2XZL - chains A and B; structure by X-ray diffraction, 2.40 A resolution.

[Chain A]
Molecule: ATP-dependent helicase NAM7
Organism: Saccharomyces cerevisiae
Notes: EC 3.6.4.13; fragment: ch domain and helicase domain, residues 54-850
UniProtKB: P30771 (NAM7_YEAST); numbering as in UniProt (aligned over 54-850)
Amino-acid sequence (802 residues; each row starts with the number of its first residue):
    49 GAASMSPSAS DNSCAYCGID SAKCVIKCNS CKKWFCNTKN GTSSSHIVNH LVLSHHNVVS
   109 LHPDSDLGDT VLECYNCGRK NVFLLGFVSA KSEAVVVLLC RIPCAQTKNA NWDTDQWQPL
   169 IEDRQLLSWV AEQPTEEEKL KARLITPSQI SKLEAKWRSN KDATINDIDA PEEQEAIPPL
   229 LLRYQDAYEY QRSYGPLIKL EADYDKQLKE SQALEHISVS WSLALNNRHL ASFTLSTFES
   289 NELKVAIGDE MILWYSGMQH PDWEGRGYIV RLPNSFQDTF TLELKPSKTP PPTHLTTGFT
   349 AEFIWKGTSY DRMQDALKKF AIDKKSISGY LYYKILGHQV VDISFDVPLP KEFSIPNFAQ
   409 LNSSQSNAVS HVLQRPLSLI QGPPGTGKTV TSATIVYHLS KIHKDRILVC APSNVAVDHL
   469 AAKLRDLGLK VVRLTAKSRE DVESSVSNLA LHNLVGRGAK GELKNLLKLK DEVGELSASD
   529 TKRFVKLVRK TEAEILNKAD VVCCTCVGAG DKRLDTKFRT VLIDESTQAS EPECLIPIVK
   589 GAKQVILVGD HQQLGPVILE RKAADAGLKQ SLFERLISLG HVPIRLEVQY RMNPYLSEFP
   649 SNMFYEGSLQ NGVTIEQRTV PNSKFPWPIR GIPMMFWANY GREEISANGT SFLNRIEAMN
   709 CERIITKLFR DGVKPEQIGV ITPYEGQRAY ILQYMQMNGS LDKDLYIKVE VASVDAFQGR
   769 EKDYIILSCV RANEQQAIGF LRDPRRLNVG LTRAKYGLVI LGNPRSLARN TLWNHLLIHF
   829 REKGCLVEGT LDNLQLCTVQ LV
Disordered / not traced: 49-59, 138-143, 157-159, 213-224, 261-262, 283-291, 323-325
Construct notes: expression tag (49-53)
Ion coordination: Zn2+ site 1: Cys62, Cys65, Cys84, His94; Zn2+ site 2: Cys76, Cys79, His98, His104; Zn2+ site 3: Cys122, Cys125, Cys148, Cys152; Mg2+: Thr437 (together with ADP)
Residues lining bound ligands: ADP (adenosine-5'-diphosphate): Gln408, Leu409, Asn410, Gln413, Pro431, Pro432, Gly433, Thr434, Gly435, Lys436, Thr437, Val438, Tyr638, Arg639, Glu769
Curated features (UniProtKB/Swiss-Prot):
  - region: Cys62 to His94 (C3H), Cys76 to His104 (CC/SHH/C), Cys122 to Cys152 (C4)
  - binding site (Zn(2+)): Cys62, Cys65, Cys76, Cys79, Cys84, His94, His98, His104, Cys122, Cys125, Cys148, Cys152
  - binding site (ATP): Gln413, Gly433 to Thr437, Gln601, Tyr638, Glu769
  - modified residue: Ser56 (Phosphoserine)
  - mutagenesis: Ala484 (A484H: Decreases binding to substrate), Lys485 (K485P: Decreases binding to substrate), Arg487 (R487S: Decreases binding to substrate)
From the paper describing this entry:
  - binding site for the 9-nt RNA strand (chain B): Asp297, Tyr316, Lys354, Arg537
  - contacts within the chain: Val96-Ile693, Phe131-Ile693, Ile169-Ile693

[Chain B]
Molecule: 9-nt RNA strand
Sequence (9 nucleotides; row label = number of the first residue in the row):
     1 UUUUUUUUU

[How chain A and chain B interact]
Contacting residue pairs - 49 pairs, chain A then chain B:
  Leu256(A) with U1(B), base contact
  Gly296(A) with U7(B), sugar contact
  Asp297(A) with U7(B), base contact
  Glu298(A) with U7(B), hydrogen bond to the base
  Tyr316(A) with U8(B), stacking on the base
  Lys354(A) with U6(B), base contact; U7(B), base contact
  Thr356(A) with U6(B), hydrogen bond to the base
  Ser357(A) with U5(B), hydrogen bond to the base; U6(B), base contact
  Arg360(A) with U7(B), salt bridge to the phosphate
  Pro460(A) with U4(B), sugar contact; U5(B), sugar contact
  Ser461(A) with U4(B), phosphate contact; U5(B), phosphate contact
  Asn462(A) with U5(B), hydrogen bond to the phosphate; U6(B), hydrogen bond to the phosphate
  Ala484(A) with U6(B), phosphate contact; U7(B), phosphate contact
  Lys485(A) with U7(B), hydrogen bond to the phosphate; U8(B), phosphate contact
  Ser486(A) with U6(B), hydrogen bond to the sugar; U7(B), hydrogen bond to the phosphate
  Arg487(A) with U6(B), phosphate contact
  Arg537(A) with U9(B), hydrogen bond to the phosphate
  Thr553(A) with U5(B), hydrogen bond to the phosphate; U6(B), hydrogen bond to the phosphate
  Val555(A) with U5(B), sugar contact; U6(B), sugar contact
  Val605(A) with U3(B), base contact
  Leu607(A) with U1(B), base contact; U3(B), base contact
  Thr698(A) with U2(B), hydrogen bond to the sugar
  Ser699(A) with U2(B), sugar contact; U3(B), hydrogen bond to the phosphate
  Phe700(A) with U2(B), phosphate contact
  Pro731(A) with U3(B), sugar contact
  Tyr732(A) with U2(B), hydrogen bond to the phosphate; U3(B), phosphate contact
  Glu733(A) with U3(B), hydrogen bond to the phosphate
  Ser761(A) with U3(B), hydrogen bond to the phosphate; U4(B), hydrogen bond to the phosphate
  Asp763(A) with U3(B), hydrogen bond to the sugar
  Ala764(A) with U4(B), phosphate contact
  Arg779(A) with U2(B), salt bridge to the phosphate
  Gly787(A) with U2(B), phosphate contact
  Phe788(A) with U1(B), hydrogen bond to the phosphate; U2(B), hydrogen bond to the phosphate; U3(B), sugar contact
Interface residues without a listed pair, chain A (39 interface residues in all): Arg276, Gly355, Gly556, Asp559, Gly734, Ile786

[Overview]
39 residues of chain A face 9 of chain B across their interface, with 20 hydrogen bonds, 2 salt bridges and 1
aromatic stacking contact. Polar contacts include Glu298(A)-U7(B), Thr356(A)-U6(B) and Ser357(A)-U5(B). The
paper reports a binding site for the 9-nt RNA strand (chain B) at Asp297(A), Tyr316(A) and Lys354(A) among
others; contacts within the chain involving Val96(A), Ile693(A) and Phe131(A) among others.
Here chain A is ATP-dependent helicase NAM7 (Saccharomyces cerevisiae) and chain B is a 9-nt RNA strand. Entry
2XZL (Upf1-RNA complex) was determined by X-ray diffraction together with 2XZO and 2XZP from the same study.
